PDB entry 3QXT | X-ray diffraction, 1.70 A resolution | chain A

[Chain A]
Protein: Anti-Methotrexate CDR1-3 Graft VHH
Source organism: Lama Glama
Notes: antibody fragment or engineered binder
Amino-acid sequence (126 residues; row label = number of the first residue in the row; note: 5 numbers in that range are skipped by the numbering (no residue carries them; nothing is unmodelled there)):
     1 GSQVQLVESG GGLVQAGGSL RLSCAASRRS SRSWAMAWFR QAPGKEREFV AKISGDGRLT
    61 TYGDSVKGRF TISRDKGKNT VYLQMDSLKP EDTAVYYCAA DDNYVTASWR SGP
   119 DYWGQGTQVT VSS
Disordered / not traced: 1-2
Cystine bridges: Cys24-Cys98
Metal / ion sites: Na+ site 1 near Arg74 (its only coordinating residue here); Na+ site 2: Asp101, Asp102, Gly112, Asp119
Residues lining bound ligands: methotrexate (MTX): Val4, Leu6, Cys24, Ala25, Ala26, Arg28, Arg29, Ser30, Ser31, Arg32, Trp34, Met36, Arg74, Asp75, Asn79, Thr80, Val81, Ala100, Tyr120

[Overview]
Ligands of chain A: methotrexate. Asp101, Asp102, Gly112 and Asp119 coordinate Na+ site 2.
Chain A is Anti-Methotrexate CDR1-3 Graft VHH (Lama Glama); the structure, Structure of an Anti-Methotrexate
CDR1-3 Graft VHH Antibody in Complex with Methotrexate, was determined by X-ray diffraction, deposited
together with 3QXV, 3QXW and 3QXU.
